Entry 7Q0K (electron microscopy, 4.00 A resolution); this record covers chains T and C of the 8 polymer chains in the assembly.

# Chain T
Molecule: tDNA
Sequence (39 nucleotides; row label = number of the first residue in the row):
     1 CTCTGAATCTCTTCCGACGCGCCGCGGGACGTACTGACC
Disordered / not traced: 35-39

# Chain C
Molecule: DNA-directed RNA polymerase subunit beta
Organism: Escherichia coli
Notes: EC 2.7.7.6
UniProt: P0A8V4 (RPOB_ECO57); numbering as in UniProt (aligned over 1-1342)
Sequence (1342 residues; numbered 1 to 1342; the number before each row is that of its first residue):
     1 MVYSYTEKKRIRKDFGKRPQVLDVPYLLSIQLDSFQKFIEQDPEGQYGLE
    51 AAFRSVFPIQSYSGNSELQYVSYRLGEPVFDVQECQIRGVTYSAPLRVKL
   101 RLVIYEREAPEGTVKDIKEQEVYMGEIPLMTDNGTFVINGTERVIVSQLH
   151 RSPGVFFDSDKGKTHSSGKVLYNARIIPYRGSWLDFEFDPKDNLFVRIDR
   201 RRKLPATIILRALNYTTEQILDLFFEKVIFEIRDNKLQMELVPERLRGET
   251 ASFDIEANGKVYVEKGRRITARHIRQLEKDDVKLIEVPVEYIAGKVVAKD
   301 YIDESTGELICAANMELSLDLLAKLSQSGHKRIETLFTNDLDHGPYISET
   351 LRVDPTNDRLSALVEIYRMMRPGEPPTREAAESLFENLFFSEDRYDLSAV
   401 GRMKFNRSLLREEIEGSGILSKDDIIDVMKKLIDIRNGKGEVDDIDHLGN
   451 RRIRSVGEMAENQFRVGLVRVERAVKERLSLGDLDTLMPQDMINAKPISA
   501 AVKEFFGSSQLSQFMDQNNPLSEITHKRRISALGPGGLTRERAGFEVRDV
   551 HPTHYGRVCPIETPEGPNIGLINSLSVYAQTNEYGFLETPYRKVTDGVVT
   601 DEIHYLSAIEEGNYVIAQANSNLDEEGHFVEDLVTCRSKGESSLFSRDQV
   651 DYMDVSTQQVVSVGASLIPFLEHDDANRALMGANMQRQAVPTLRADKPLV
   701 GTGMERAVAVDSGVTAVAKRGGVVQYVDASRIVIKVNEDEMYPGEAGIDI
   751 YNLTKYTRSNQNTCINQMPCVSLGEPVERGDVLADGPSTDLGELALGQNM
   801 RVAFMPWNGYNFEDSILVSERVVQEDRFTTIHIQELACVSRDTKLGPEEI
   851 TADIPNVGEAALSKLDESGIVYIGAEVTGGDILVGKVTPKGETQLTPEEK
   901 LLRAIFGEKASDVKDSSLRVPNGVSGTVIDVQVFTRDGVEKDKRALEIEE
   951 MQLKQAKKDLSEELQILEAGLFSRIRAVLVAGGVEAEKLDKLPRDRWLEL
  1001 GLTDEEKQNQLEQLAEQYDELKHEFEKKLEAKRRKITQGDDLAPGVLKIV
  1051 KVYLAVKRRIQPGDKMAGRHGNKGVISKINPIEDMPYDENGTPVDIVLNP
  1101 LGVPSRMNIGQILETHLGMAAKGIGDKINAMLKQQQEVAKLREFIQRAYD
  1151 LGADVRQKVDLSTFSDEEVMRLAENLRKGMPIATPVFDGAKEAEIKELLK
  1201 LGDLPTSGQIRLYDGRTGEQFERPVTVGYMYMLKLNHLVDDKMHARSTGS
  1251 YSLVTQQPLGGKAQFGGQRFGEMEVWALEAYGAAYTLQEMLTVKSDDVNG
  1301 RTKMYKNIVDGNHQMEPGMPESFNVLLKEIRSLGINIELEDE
Disordered / not traced: 1, 908-911
Swiss-Prot annotation at these positions:
  - modified residue (N6-acetyllysine): Lys1022, Lys1200

# How chain T and chain C interact
Pairs across the interface (11; chain T residue first):
  DC18(T) - Glu1272(C)  phosphate contact
  DC18(T) - Met1273(C)  sugar contact
  DG19(T) - Arg1269(C)  salt bridge to the phosphate
  DG19(T) - Gly1271(C)  phosphate contact
  DC20(T) - Gln1268(C)  phosphate contact
  DC20(T) - Arg1269(C)  phosphate contact
  DG21(T) - Gly1261(C)  phosphate contact
  DG21(T) - Lys1262(C)  hydrogen bond to the phosphate
  DC23(T) - Phe514(C)  phosphate contact
  DG24(T) - Phe514(C)  sugar contact
  DC25(T) - Asn139(C)  phosphate contact
Also at the interface, not in a pair above, chain T (9 interface residues in all): DT10, DC22
Also at the interface, not in a pair above, chain C (10 interface residues in all): Lys191

# Summary
Chain T and chain C form an interface of 9 and 10 residues respectively; the contacts include 1 hydrogen bond
and 1 salt bridge. Polar pairs include DG21(T)-Lys1262(C) and DG19(T)-Arg1269(C).
Chain T is tDNA and chain C is DNA-directed RNA polymerase subunit beta (Escherichia coli); the structure, RNA
polymerase elongation complex in less-swiveled conformation, was determined by electron microscopy (same
publication as 7PY0, 7PY1, 7PY3, 7PY5, 7PY6, 7PY7 and 4 further entries).
